PDB entry 7L8D | electron microscopy, 4.60 A resolution (low resolution: residue-level contacts below are approximate; hydrogen-bond / salt-bridge calls are withheld) | chains A and B of the 8 polymer chains in the assembly

== Chain A ==
Name: BG505 SOSIP MD39 - gp120
From: Human immunodeficiency virus 1
Sequence (469 residues; row label = number of the first residue in the row; note: 15 numbers in that range are skipped by the numbering (no residue carries them; nothing is unmodelled there); a row labelled like 184A-184L holds insertion residues (184A, then the next letters in order)):
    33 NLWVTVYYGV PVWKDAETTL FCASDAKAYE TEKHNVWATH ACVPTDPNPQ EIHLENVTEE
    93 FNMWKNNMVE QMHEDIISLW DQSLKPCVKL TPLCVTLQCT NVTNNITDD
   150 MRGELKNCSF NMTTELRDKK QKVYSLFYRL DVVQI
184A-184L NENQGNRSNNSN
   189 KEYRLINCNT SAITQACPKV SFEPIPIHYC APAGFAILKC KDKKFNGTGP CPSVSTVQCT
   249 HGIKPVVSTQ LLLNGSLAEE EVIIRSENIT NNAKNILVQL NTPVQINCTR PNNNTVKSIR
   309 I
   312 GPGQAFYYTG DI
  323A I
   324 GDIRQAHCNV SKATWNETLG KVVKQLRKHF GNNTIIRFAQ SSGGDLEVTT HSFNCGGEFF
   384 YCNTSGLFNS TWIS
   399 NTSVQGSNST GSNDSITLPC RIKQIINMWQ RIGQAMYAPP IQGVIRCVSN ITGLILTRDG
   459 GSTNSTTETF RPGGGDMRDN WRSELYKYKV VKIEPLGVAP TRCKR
Unresolved in the structure: 33, 58-65, 184A-184L, 399-410, 459-462
Disulfides: Cys54-Cys74, Cys119-Cys205, Cys126-Cys196, Cys131-Cys157, Cys218-Cys247, Cys228-Cys239, Cys296-Cys331, Cys378-Cys445, Cys385-Cys418
Glycans and other covalent adducts: N-acetylglucosamine (NAG) linked to Asn88, Asn133, Asn137, Asn156, Asn160, Asn197, Asn234, Asn262, Asn276, Asn295, Asn301, Asn332, Asn339, Asn355, Asn386, Asn392, Asn448

== Chain B ==
Name: BG505 SOSIP MD39 - gp41
From: Human immunodeficiency virus 1
Sequence (146 residues; row label = number of the first residue in the row):
   519 SLGFLGAAGS TMGAASMTLT VQARNLLSGI VQQQSNLLRA PEPQQHLLKD THWGIKQLQA
   579 RVLAVEHYLR DQQLLGIWGC SGKLICCTNV PWNSSWSNRN LSEIWDNMTW LQWDKEISNY
   639 TQIIYGLLEE SQNQQEKNEQ DLLALD
Unresolved in the structure: 547-568
Disulfides: Cys598-Cys604
Glycans and other covalent adducts: N-acetylglucosamine (NAG) linked to Asn611, Asn637

== Interface between chain A and chain B ==
Cross-chain cystine bridges: Cys501(A)-Cys605(B)
Residue-residue contacts (86; chain A residue first):
  Leu34(A) - Pro609(B)
  Leu34(A) - Trp610(B)
  Leu34(A) - Leu619(B)
  Trp35(A) - Asn607(B)
  Trp35(A) - Val608(B)
  Trp35(A) - Pro609(B)
  Trp35(A) - Trp610(B)
  Val36(A) - Thr606(B)
  Val36(A) - Val608(B)
  Val36(A) - Pro609(B)
  Val36(A) - Trp610(B)
  Val36(A) - Trp614(B)
  Val36(A) - Ile642(B)
  Thr37(A) - Cys604(B)
  Val38(A) - Cys598(B)
  Val38(A) - Ile603(B)
  Val38(A) - Cys604(B)
  Tyr39(A) - Leu602(B)
  Tyr39(A) - Ile603(B)
  Tyr39(A) - Trp623(B)
  Tyr39(A) - Trp628(B)
  Tyr40(A) - Leu537(B)
  Tyr40(A) - Ala541(B)
  Tyr40(A) - Leu544(B)
  Tyr40(A) - Tyr586(B)
  Tyr40(A) - Gln590(B)
  Tyr40(A) - Lys601(B)
  Tyr40(A) - Leu602(B)
  Gly41(A) - Leu537(B)
  Gly41(A) - Gln540(B)
  Val42(A) - Trp628(B)
  Pro43(A) - Ala525(B)
  Pro43(A) - Gln540(B)
  Val44(A) - Trp628(B)
  Val44(A) - Leu629(B)
  Trp45(A) - Leu523(B)
  Trp45(A) - Leu629(B)
  Leu52(A) - Lys574(B)
  Phe53(A) - Gln575(B)
  Ala73(A) - Thr569(B)
  Ala73(A) - Trp571(B)
  Cys74(A) - Trp571(B)
  Gln82(A) - Gly521(B)
  Ile84(A) - Gly521(B)
  Ile84(A) - Phe522(B)
  Ile84(A) - Leu523(B)
  Ile84(A) - Gly524(B)
  Leu86(A) - Leu523(B)
  Glu87(A) - Ala526(B)
  Glu87(A) - Gly527(B)
  Asn88(A) - Gly527(B)
  Val89(A) - Ala526(B)
  Asp107(A) - Lys574(B)
  Leu111(A) - Trp571(B)
  Ala221(A) - Leu545(B)
  Ala221(A) - Ser546(B)
  Ala221(A) - Ala582(B)
  Phe223(A) - His585(B)
  Thr244(A) - Leu523(B)
  Lys490(A) - His585(B)
  Ile491(A) - Phe522(B)
  Pro493(A) - Leu544(B)
  Pro493(A) - Asp589(B)
  Leu494(A) - Asp589(B)
  Leu494(A) - Leu593(B)
  Val496(A) - Trp610(B)
  Val496(A) - Trp628(B)
  Val496(A) - Trp631(B)
  Val496(A) - Ile635(B)
  Ala497(A) - Met530(B)
  Ala497(A) - Trp623(B)
  Ala497(A) - Trp628(B)
  Ala497(A) - Trp631(B)
  Pro498(A) - Trp610(B)
  Pro498(A) - Ile622(B)
  Pro498(A) - Trp623(B)
  Pro498(A) - Trp631(B)
  Arg500(A) - Leu619(B)
  Cys501(A) - Cys605(B)  disulfide
  Lys502(A) - Thr606(B)
  Arg503(A) - Trp596(B)
  Arg503(A) - Cys605(B)
  Arg503(A) - Thr606(B)
  Arg503(A) - Asn607(B)
  Arg503(A) - Gln650(B)
  Arg503(A) - Gln653(B)
Other interface residues (no listed pair), chain A (44 interface residues in all): Thr51, Ala70, Gln114, Pro220, Glu492, Gly495
Other interface residues (no listed pair), chain B (55 interface residues in all): Ala533, Thr536, Ala578, Arg588, Leu592, Gly597, Tyr643, Leu646

== Summary ==
The interface between chain A and chain B involves 44 residues on one side and 55 on the other; the contacts
include 1 disulfide bond. Covalently linked N-acetylglucosamine: at Asn88(A), Asn133(A), Asn137(A), Asn156(A),
Asn160(A) and Asn197(A) and 11 more.
Here chain A is BG505 SOSIP MD39 - gp120 and chain B is BG505 SOSIP MD39 - gp41, both from Human
immunodeficiency virus 1. Entry 7L8D (BG505 SOSIP MD39 in complex with the polyclonal Fab pAbC-4 from animal
Rh.33104 (Wk26 time point)) was determined by electron microscopy together with 7L7T, 7L7U, 7L85, 7L86, 7L87,
7L88 and 15 further entries from the same study.
